5N9C - chains A and B of the 6 polymer chains in the assembly; structure by X-ray diffraction, 1.16 A resolution.

# Chain A (and B)
Protein: Protein enabled homolog
Organism: Homo sapiens
Notes: chain B of this document is another copy of the same molecule, construct and numbering; everything in this record applies to it too
UniProtKB: Q8N8S7 (ENAH_HUMAN); residues 1-111 here = UniProt positions 1-111
Amino-acid sequence (113 residues; row label = number of the first residue in the row; numbers below 1 keep their minus sign (Gly-1 is residue -1)):
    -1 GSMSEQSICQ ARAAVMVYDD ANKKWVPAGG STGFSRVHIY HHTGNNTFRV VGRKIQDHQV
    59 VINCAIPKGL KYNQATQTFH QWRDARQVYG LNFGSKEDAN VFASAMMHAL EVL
Sequence notes: expression tag (-1 to 0)
From the paper describing this entry:
  - binding site for Ac-[2-Cl-F]-PP-[ProM-1]-OH: Phe77

# How chain A and chain B interact
Contacting residue pairs (11):
  Gln75(A) with Gln75(B)
  Asn98(A) with Met105(B)
  Val99(A) with Met105(B), hydrophobic
  Ser102(A) with Ala101(B); Ser102(B), hydrogen bond (backbone-side chain); Met105(B), hydrogen bond
  Met105(A) with Asn98(B); Val99(B); Ser102(B)
  His106(A) with Ser102(B); His106(B)
Interface residues without a listed pair, chain A (8 interface residues in all): Gln72, Glu109
Interface residues without a listed pair, chain B (9 interface residues in all): Ile6, Gln72

# In short
The interface between chain A and chain B involves 8 residues on one side and 9 on the other, with 2 hydrogen
bonds. Among the polar pairs are Ser102(A)-Ser102(B) and Ser102(A)-Met105(B). The paper reports a binding site
for Ac-[2-Cl-F]-PP-[ProM-1]-OH at Phe77(A).
Both chains are Protein enabled homolog (Homo sapiens). Entry 5N9C (ENAH EVH1 in complex with
Ac-[2-Cl-F]-PP-[ProM-1]-OH) was determined by X-ray diffraction together with 5N91, 5N9P, 5NC2, 5NC7, 5ND0,
6XVT, 6XXR and 7A5M from the same study.
